PDB entry 6CV4 | electron microscopy, 3.03 A resolution | chains A and B of the 3 polymer chains in the assembly

# Chain A
Protein: viral protein 1
Source organism: Enterovirus D68
UniProt: A0A0X7Z9B1 (A0A0X7Z9B1_9ENTO); residues 1-297 here correspond to UniProt positions 565-861 (UniProt number = residue number + 564)
Amino-acid sequence (297 residues; each row starts with the number of its first residue):
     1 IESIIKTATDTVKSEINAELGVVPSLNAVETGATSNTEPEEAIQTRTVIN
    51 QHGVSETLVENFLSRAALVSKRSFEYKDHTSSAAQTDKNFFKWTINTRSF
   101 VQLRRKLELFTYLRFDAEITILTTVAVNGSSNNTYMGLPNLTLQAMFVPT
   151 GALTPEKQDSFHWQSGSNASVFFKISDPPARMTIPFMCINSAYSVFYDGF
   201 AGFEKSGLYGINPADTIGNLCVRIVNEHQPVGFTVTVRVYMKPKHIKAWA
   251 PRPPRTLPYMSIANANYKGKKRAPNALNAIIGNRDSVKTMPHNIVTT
Not modelled in the structure: 1-50, 81-87, 129-135, 290-297

# Chain B
Protein: viral protein 3
Source organism: Enterovirus D68
UniProt: E9RIT6 (E9RIT6_9ENTO); numbering as in UniProt (aligned over 1-247)
Amino-acid sequence (247 residues; numbered 1 to 247; the number before each row is that of its first residue):
     1 GVPTYLLPGSGQFLTTDDHSSAPVLPCFNPTPEMHIPGQVRNMLEVVQVE
    51 SMMEINNTESAVGMERLKVDISALTDVDQLLFNIPLDIQLDGPLRNTLVG
   101 NISRYYTHWSGSLEMTFMFCGSFMATGKLILCYTPPGGSCPTTRETAMLG
   151 THIVWDFGLQSSVTLIIPWISGSHYRMFNNDAKSTNANVGYVTCFMQTNL
   201 IVPSESSDTCSLIGFIAAKDDFSLRLMRDSPDIGQIDHLHAAEAAYQ
Not modelled in the structure: 177-186, 236-237, 247
Reported in the primary citation:
  - conformationally variable residues (order/disorder transition): Met148 to Gly150

# Interface between chain A and chain B
Residue-residue contacts - 146 pairs, chain A then chain B:
  Gln51(A) with Asp18(B)
  Ser55(A) with Asn42(B); Leu224(B)
  Glu56(A) with Tyr106(B), hydrogen bond (backbone-side chain); Arg225(B); Leu226(B), hydrogen bond (side chain-backbone); Met227(B), hydrogen bond (side chain-backbone)
  Thr57(A) with Asn42(B), hydrogen bond; Met43(B), hydrogen bond (backbone-backbone); Leu44(B); Tyr106(B); Leu224(B)
  Leu58(A) with Arg41(B); Asn42(B)
  Val59(A) with Val40(B); Arg41(B), hydrogen bond (backbone-backbone); Asn42(B)
  Phe62(A) with Met43(B), hydrophobic; Tyr105(B), hydrophobic; Tyr106(B); Met227(B)
  Arg65(A) with Thr16(B)
  Ala66(A) with Thr15(B)
  Ser70(A) with Tyr246(B), hydrogen bond
  Lys71(A) with Tyr246(B)
  Arg72(A) with Tyr246(B)
  Phe91(A) with Tyr246(B), hydrophobic
  Lys92(A) with Tyr246(B)
  Trp93(A) with Ala245(B); Tyr246(B)
  Thr94(A) with Ala245(B), hydrogen bond (backbone-backbone)
  Arg98(A) with Leu239(B)
  Ser99(A) with Leu239(B)
  Val101(A) with Ile233(B); Gln235(B); Leu239(B), hydrophobic
  Gln102(A) with Asp229(B); Ser230(B), hydrogen bond (side chain-backbone); Ile233(B)
  Arg105(A) with Asn101(B); Tyr105(B), hydrogen bond; Ser230(B); Asp232(B), salt bridge; Ile233(B)
  Lys106(A) with Tyr105(B); Met227(B)
  Leu109(A) with Ile102(B), hydrophobic
  Phe110(A) with Val40(B), hydrophobic; Met43(B), hydrophobic
  Tyr112(A) with Ile36(B), hydrophobic
  Arg114(A) with Thr31(B), hydrogen bond (side chain-backbone); Glu33(B), salt bridge
  Glu118(A) with His19(B); Ser21(B)
  Thr120(A) with Phe13(B)
  Ala169(A) with Val24(B)
  Pro178(A) with Gly11(B)
  Arg181(A) with Phe13(B); Asp17(B), salt bridge; Ser21(B)
  Met182(A) with Ser21(B); Ala22(B); Val24(B), hydrophobic
  Thr183(A) with Ser21(B), hydrogen bond; Ala22(B), hydrogen bond (backbone-backbone); Pro23(B); Val24(B), hydrogen bond (backbone-backbone)
  Ile184(A) with Val24(B), hydrophobic
  Pro185(A) with Phe28(B), hydrophobic
  Phe186(A) with Phe28(B); Pro30(B)
  Met187(A) with Phe28(B), hydrophobic
  Cys188(A) with Thr31(B), hydrogen bond (backbone-side chain)
  Ile189(A) with Thr31(B), hydrogen bond (backbone-side chain)
  Asn190(A) with Thr31(B)
  Ser191(A) with Thr31(B); Pro32(B), hydrogen bond (side chain-backbone); Met34(B), hydrogen bond (side chain-backbone)
  Ala192(A) with Ile36(B), hydrophobic
  Tyr240(A) with Phe13(B), hydrophobic
  Lys242(A) with Asp17(B), hydrogen bond (side chain-backbone)
  Lys244(A) with His19(B), hydrogen bond (side chain-backbone)
  Lys247(A) with Glu33(B), salt bridge; Gln39(B)
  Ala248(A) with Gln39(B); Val40(B), hydrogen bond (backbone-backbone)
  Trp249(A) with Ile36(B), hydrogen bond (side chain-backbone); Pro37(B); Gly38(B); Gln39(B)
  Ala250(A) with Gly38(B), hydrogen bond (backbone-backbone)
  Pro251(A) with Val40(B); Val46(B), hydrophobic
  Pro254(A) with Asn101(B)
  Thr256(A) with Asn96(B)
  Tyr259(A) with Ile233(B), hydrophobic; Leu239(B), hydrophobic
  Met260(A) with His238(B); Leu239(B); His240(B), hydrogen bond (backbone-backbone)
  Ser261(A) with Leu239(B); His240(B), hydrogen bond (side chain-backbone)
  Ile262(A) with Leu239(B), hydrophobic; His240(B), hydrogen bond (backbone-backbone); Ala241(B)
  Pro274(A) with Arg95(B)
  Asn275(A) with Arg95(B), hydrogen bond; Asp232(B)
  Asn278(A) with Ala61(B); Val62(B); Gly63(B), hydrogen bond (backbone-backbone); Arg66(B)
  Ala279(A) with Arg66(B)
  Ile280(A) with Arg95(B), hydrogen bond (backbone-side chain); Asn96(B)
  Ile281(A) with Glu54(B); Asn57(B); Arg66(B), hydrogen bond (backbone-side chain); Asp91(B); Gly92(B); Arg95(B); Asn96(B)
  Gly282(A) with Asn57(B), hydrogen bond (backbone-side chain); Asp91(B), hydrogen bond (backbone-side chain)
  Asn283(A) with Asn57(B); Thr58(B); Glu59(B); Arg66(B), hydrogen bond
  Arg284(A) with Ile55(B); Asn57(B), hydrogen bond (backbone-backbone); Thr58(B); Glu59(B); Asn83(B), hydrogen bond (side chain-backbone); Pro85(B)
  Asp285(A) with Glu59(B)
  Ser286(A) with Thr58(B)
  Val287(A) with Ile55(B); Asn56(B); Thr58(B); Leu81(B); Phe82(B); Asn83(B), hydrogen bond (backbone-backbone)
  Lys288(A) with Gln79(B); Leu80(B); Asn83(B)
  Thr289(A) with Asn83(B), hydrogen bond (backbone-side chain)
Also at the interface, not in a pair above, chain A (75 interface residues in all): Asn61, Val69, Arg104, Phe147, Pro179
Also at the interface, not in a pair above, chain B (72 interface residues in all): Leu14, Leu25, Leu98, Gly234, Ala242, Glu243

# Overview
75 residues of chain A and 72 residues of chain B are in contact, with 37 hydrogen bonds and 4 salt bridges.
Among the polar pairs are Arg105(A)-Asp232(B), Arg114(A)-Glu33(B) and Arg181(A)-Asp17(B). From the paper:
conformational variability at Met148(B).
Here chain A is viral protein 1 and chain B is viral protein 3, both from Enterovirus D68. Entry 6CV4 (CryoEM
structure of human enterovirus D68 emptied particle (after incubation with low molecular weight heparin)) was
determined by electron microscopy, deposited together with 6CV1, 6CV2, 6CV3, 6CV5 and 6CVB.
